PDB entry 1R8Y | X-ray diffraction, 3.00 A resolution | chains B and C of the 4 polymer chains in the assembly

# Chain B (and C)
Protein: glycine N-methyltransferase
From: Mus musculus
Notes: chain C of this document is another copy of the same molecule, construct and numbering; everything in this record applies to it too
UniProtKB: Q9QXF8 (GNMT_MOUSE); residues 1-292 here correspond to UniProt positions 2-293 (UniProt number = residue number + 1)
Sequence (292 residues; numbered 1 to 292; the number before each row is that of its first residue):
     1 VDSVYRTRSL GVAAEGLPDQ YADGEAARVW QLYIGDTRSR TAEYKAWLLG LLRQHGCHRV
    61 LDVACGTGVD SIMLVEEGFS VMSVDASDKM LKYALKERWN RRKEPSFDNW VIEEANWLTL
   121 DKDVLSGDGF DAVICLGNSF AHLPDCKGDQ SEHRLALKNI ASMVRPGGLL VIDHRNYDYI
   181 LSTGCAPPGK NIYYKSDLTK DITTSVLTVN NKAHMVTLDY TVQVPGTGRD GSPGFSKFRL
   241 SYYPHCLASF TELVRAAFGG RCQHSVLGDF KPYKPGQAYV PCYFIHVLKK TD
Disordered / not traced: 225-234 (chain C: 228-234, 291-292)
Covalent attachments: beta-mercaptoethanol (BME) linked to Cys57
Swiss-Prot annotation at these positions:
  - binding site ((6S)-5-methyl-5,6,7,8-tetrahydrofolate): Ser3, Tyr5, His214, Arg239
  - binding site (S-adenosyl-L-methionine): Tyr21, Trp30, Tyr33, Arg40, Ala64, Asp85 to Ser87, Asn116, Trp117, Leu136 to Ser139, Arg175, Tyr220
  - modified residue: Val1 (N-acetylvaline), Ser9 (Phosphoserine), Tyr33 (Phosphotyrosine), Lys45 (N6-succinyllysine), Lys190 (N6-succinyllysine), Lys195 (N6-succinyllysine), Lys200 (N6-succinyllysine)

# Interface between chain B and chain C
Contacting residue pairs - 35 pairs, chain B then chain C:
  Val1(B) - Gln20(C)  hydrogen bond (backbone-backbone)
  Asp2(B) - Arg8(C)  salt bridge
  Asp2(B) - Gln20(C)  hydrogen bond
  Val4(B) - Val4(C)  hydrophobic
  Tyr5(B) - Tyr5(C)  hydrogen bond (backbone-backbone)
  Thr7(B) - Val1(C)
  Thr7(B) - Ser3(C)
  Arg8(B) - Val1(C)
  Arg8(B) - Asp2(C)  salt bridge
  Leu17(B) - Val1(C)
  Gln20(B) - Asp2(C)  hydrogen bond
  Gly184(B) - Asn211(C)
  Ile202(B) - Asn210(C)
  Thr203(B) - Val209(C)
  Thr203(B) - Asn210(C)  hydrogen bond
  Thr204(B) - Thr208(C)
  Thr204(B) - Val209(C)
  Thr204(B) - Asn210(C)  hydrogen bond (backbone-backbone)
  Ser205(B) - Leu207(C)
  Ser205(B) - Thr208(C)
  Ser205(B) - Val209(C)
  Val206(B) - Val206(C)
  Val206(B) - Leu207(C)
  Val206(B) - Thr208(C)  hydrogen bond (backbone-backbone)
  Leu207(B) - Ser205(C)
  Leu207(B) - Val206(C)
  Thr208(B) - Thr204(C)
  Thr208(B) - Ser205(C)
  Thr208(B) - Val206(C)  hydrogen bond (backbone-backbone)
  Val209(B) - Thr203(C)
  Val209(B) - Thr204(C)
  Asn210(B) - Cys185(C)
  Asn210(B) - Thr203(C)  hydrogen bond
  Asn210(B) - Thr204(C)  hydrogen bond (backbone-backbone)
  Asn211(B) - Thr183(C)  hydrogen bond (side chain-backbone)
Interface residues without a listed pair, chain B (23 interface residues in all): Ser3, Arg6, Thr183, Cys185
Interface residues without a listed pair, chain C (22 interface residues in all): Thr7, Tyr21, Gly184, Ile202

# In short
Chain B and chain C form an interface of 23 and 22 residues respectively, with 11 hydrogen bonds and 2 salt
bridges. Polar contacts include Asp2(B)-Arg8(C), Asp2(B)-Gln20(C) and Thr203(B)-Asn210(C). From UniProt: 4
(6S)-5-methyl-5,6,7,8-tetrahydrofolate-binding residues and 16 S-adenosyl-L-methionine-binding residues on
chain B.
Chain B and chain C are both glycine N-methyltransferase (Mus musculus); the structure, Crystal Structure of
Mouse Glycine N-Methyltransferase (Monoclinic Form), was determined by X-ray diffraction, deposited together
with 1R74 and 1R8X.
